6FBH - chains A and C of the 3 polymer chains in the assembly; structure by X-ray diffraction, 1.80 A resolution.

== Chain A ==
Protein: DNA polymerase I, thermostable
From: Thermus aquaticus
Notes: EC 2.7.7.7
Reference sequence: P19821 (DPO1_THEAQ); residue numbers follow UniProt; this construct covers 293-832
Sequence (541 residues; numbered 292 to 832; the number before each row is that of its first residue):
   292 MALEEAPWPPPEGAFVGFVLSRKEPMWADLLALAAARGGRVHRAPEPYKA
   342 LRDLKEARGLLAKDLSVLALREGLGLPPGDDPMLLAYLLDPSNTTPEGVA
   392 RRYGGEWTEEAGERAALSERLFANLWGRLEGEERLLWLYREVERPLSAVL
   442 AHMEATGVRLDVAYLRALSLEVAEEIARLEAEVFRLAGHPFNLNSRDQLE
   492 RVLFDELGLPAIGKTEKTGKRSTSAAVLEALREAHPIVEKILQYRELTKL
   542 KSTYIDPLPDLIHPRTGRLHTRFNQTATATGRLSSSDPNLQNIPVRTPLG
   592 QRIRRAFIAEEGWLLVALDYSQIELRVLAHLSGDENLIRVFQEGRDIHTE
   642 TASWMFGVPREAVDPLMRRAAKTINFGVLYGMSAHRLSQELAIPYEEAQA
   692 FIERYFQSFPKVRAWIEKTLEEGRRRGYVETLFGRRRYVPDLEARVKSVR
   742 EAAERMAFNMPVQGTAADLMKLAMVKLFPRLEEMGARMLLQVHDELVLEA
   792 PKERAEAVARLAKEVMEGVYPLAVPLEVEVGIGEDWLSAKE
Unresolved in the structure: 292-293
Construct notes: initiating methionine (292)
Metal / ion sites: Mn2+ site 1: Asp610, Asp785 (together with XG4) (shared with 1 residue of chain B); Mn2+ site 2: Asp610, Tyr611, Asp785 (together with XG4)
Residues lining bound ligands: XG4 (2'-deoxy-5'-O-[(R)-hydroxy{[(R)-hydroxy(phosphonooxy)phosphoryl]amino}phosphoryl]guanosine): Arg573, Asp610, Tyr611, Ser612, Gln613, Ile614, Glu615, His639, Arg659, Arg660, Lys663, Thr664, Phe667, Tyr671, Asn750, Asp785
From the paper describing this entry:
  - Mn2+ coordination: Asp610, Tyr611, Asp785
  - binding site for the 12-nt DNA strand: Lys508
  - catalytic residues: Lys663 (citing earlier work)

== Chain C ==
Molecule: 16-nt DNA strand
Sequence (16 nucleotides; numbered 201 to 216; the number before each row is that of its first residue):
   201 AAACGTCCGGTGGGTC

== Interface between chain A and chain C ==
Pairs across the interface (58):
  Asn483(A) - DG212(C)  hydrogen bond to the phosphate
  Asn485(A) - DT211(C)  phosphate contact
  Asn485(A) - DG212(C)  hydrogen bond to the phosphate
  Ser486(A) - DG212(C)  hydrogen bond to the phosphate
  Ser486(A) - DG213(C)  hydrogen bond to the phosphate
  Gln489(A) - DG213(C)  hydrogen bond to the phosphate
  Ile503(A) - DA201(C)  base contact
  Gly504(A) - DA201(C)  sugar contact
  Lys505(A) - DA201(C)  sugar contact
  Ser513(A) - DA201(C)  sugar contact
  Ser515(A) - DA201(C)  hydrogen bond to the phosphate
  Ala517(A) - DA201(C)  base contact
  Ala517(A) - DA202(C)  base contact
  Val518(A) - DA201(C)  base contact
  Ala521(A) - DA201(C)  base contact
  Lys540(A) - DG209(C)  base contact
  Ser543(A) - DG210(C)  phosphate contact
  Ser543(A) - DT211(C)  phosphate contact
  Thr544(A) - DG210(C)  sugar contact
  Ala568(A) - DC207(C)  sugar contact
  Ala568(A) - DC208(C)  phosphate contact
  Thr569(A) - DC207(C)  phosphate contact
  Ala570(A) - DT206(C)  phosphate contact
  Ala570(A) - DC207(C)  hydrogen bond to the phosphate
  Thr571(A) - DT206(C)  sugar contact
  Arg573(A) - DG205(C)  base contact
  Arg573(A) - DT206(C)  hydrogen bond to the base
  Ser575(A) - DC207(C)  phosphate contact
  Ser575(A) - DC208(C)  hydrogen bond to the phosphate
  Ser576(A) - DC208(C)  sugar contact
  Ser577(A) - DC208(C)  phosphate contact
  Ser577(A) - DG209(C)  phosphate contact
  Asp578(A) - DG209(C)  hydrogen bond to the phosphate
  Asn580(A) - DC208(C)  hydrogen bond to the sugar
  Asn580(A) - DG209(C)  phosphate contact
  Thr664(A) - DC204(C)  base contact
  Phe667(A) - DC204(C)  base contact
  Gly668(A) - DC204(C)  sugar contact
  Tyr671(A) - DC204(C)  sugar contact
  Gly672(A) - DA203(C)  sugar contact
  Met673(A) - DC204(C)  hydrogen bond to the sugar
  Ser674(A) - DA203(C)  base contact
  Ser674(A) - DC204(C)  hydrogen bond to the phosphate
  His676(A) - DA201(C)  base contact
  Arg677(A) - DA202(C)  hydrogen bond to the base
  Arg677(A) - DC204(C)  salt bridge to the phosphate
  Gln680(A) - DA201(C)  hydrogen bond to the base
  Gln680(A) - DA202(C)  base contact
  Glu681(A) - DA202(C)  base contact
  Arg728(A) - DT206(C)  salt bridge to the phosphate
  Arg746(A) - DA203(C)  hydrogen bond to the sugar
  Arg746(A) - DC204(C)  hydrogen bond to the phosphate
  Arg746(A) - DG205(C)  salt bridge to the phosphate
  Met747(A) - DG205(C)  phosphate contact
  Met747(A) - DT206(C)  phosphate contact
  Asn750(A) - DG205(C)  sugar contact
  Gln754(A) - DG205(C)  base contact
  Gln754(A) - DT206(C)  hydrogen bond to the sugar
Other interface residues (no listed pair), chain A (46 interface residues in all): Asp488, Glu507, Asn565, Pro579, Asn583

== Summary ==
46 residues of chain A and 13 residues of chain C are in contact; the contacts include 18 hydrogen bonds and 3
salt bridges. Polar pairs include Arg573(A)-DT206(C), Arg677(A)-DA202(C) and Gln680(A)-DA201(C). Ligands of
chain A: compound XG4. The paper reports the catalytic residue Lys663(A); a binding site for the 12-nt DNA
strand at Lys508(A).
Here chain A is DNA polymerase I, thermostable (Thermus aquaticus) and chain C is a 16-nt DNA strand. Entry
6FBH (KlenTaq DNA polymerase processing a modified primer - bearing the modification upstream at the sixth
primer ...) was determined by X-ray diffraction (same publication as 6FBC, 6FBD, 6FBE, 6FBF, 6FBG and 6FBI).
